Entry 3JBY (electron microscopy, 3.70 A resolution); this record covers chains C and E of the 10 polymer chains in the assembly.

# Chain C
Protein: V(D)J recombination-activating protein 1
From: Danio rerio
Notes: EC 3.1.-.-, 6.3.2.-
UniProt: O13033 (RAG1_DANRE); numbering as in UniProt (aligned over 271-1031)
Chain sequence (764 residues; numbered 268 to 1031; the number before each row is that of its first residue):
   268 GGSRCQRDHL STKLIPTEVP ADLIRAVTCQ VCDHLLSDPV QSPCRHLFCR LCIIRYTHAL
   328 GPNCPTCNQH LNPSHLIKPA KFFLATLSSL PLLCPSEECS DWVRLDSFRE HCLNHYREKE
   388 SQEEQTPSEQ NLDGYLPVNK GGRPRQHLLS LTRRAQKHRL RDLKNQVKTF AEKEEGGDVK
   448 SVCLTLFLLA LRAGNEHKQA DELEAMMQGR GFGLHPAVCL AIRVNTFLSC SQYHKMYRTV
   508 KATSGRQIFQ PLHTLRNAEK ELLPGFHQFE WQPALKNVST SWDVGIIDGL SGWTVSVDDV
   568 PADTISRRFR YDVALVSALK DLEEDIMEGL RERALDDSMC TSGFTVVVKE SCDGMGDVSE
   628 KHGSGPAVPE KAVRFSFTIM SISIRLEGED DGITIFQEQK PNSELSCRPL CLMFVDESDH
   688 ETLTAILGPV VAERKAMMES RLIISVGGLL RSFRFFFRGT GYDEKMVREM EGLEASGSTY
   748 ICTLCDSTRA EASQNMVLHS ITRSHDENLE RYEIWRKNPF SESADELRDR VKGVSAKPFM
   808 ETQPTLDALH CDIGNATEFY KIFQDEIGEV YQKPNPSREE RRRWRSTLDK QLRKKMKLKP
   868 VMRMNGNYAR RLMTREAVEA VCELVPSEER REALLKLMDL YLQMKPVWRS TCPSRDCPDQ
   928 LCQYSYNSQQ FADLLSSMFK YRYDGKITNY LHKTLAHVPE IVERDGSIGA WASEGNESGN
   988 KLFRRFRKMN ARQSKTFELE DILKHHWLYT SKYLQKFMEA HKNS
Not modelled in the structure: 268-479, 1030-1031
Differences from the reference sequence: expression tag (268-270)
Residues lining bound ligands:
  - Ca2+ (CA), molecule 1: Asp620, Gly621, Glu984, Asn987
  - Ca2+ (CA), molecule 2: Asp620, Gly621, Glu684, Asp730
  - Zn2+ (ZN): Cys749, Cys752, Ser754, His766, His959, His964
What the authors report for this chain:
  - catalytic residues: Asp620, Glu684, Asp730, Glu984
  - Ca2+ coordination: Glu984
  - binding site for RSS intermediate reverse strand: His817, Met869, Arg870
  - binding site for the 16-nt DNA strand: Arg870, Tyr957

# Chain E
Molecule: 15-nt DNA strand
Sequence (15 nucleotides; each row starts with the number of its first residue):
     1 CACAGTGCTA CAGAC

# Chain C / chain E interface
Contacting residue pairs - 17 pairs, chain C then chain E:
  Lys667(C) - DC3(E)  phosphate contact
  Lys667(C) - DA4(E)  salt bridge to the phosphate
  Asn669(C) - DA2(E)  hydrogen bond to the phosphate
  Asn669(C) - DC3(E)  sugar contact
  Ser670(C) - DC3(E)  hydrogen bond to the phosphate
  Ser670(C) - DA4(E)  hydrogen bond to the phosphate
  Glu671(C) - DA4(E)  sugar contact
  Leu672(C) - DA4(E)  phosphate contact
  Arg877(C) - DA2(E)  salt bridge to the phosphate
  Pro913(C) - DC1(E)  base contact
  Arg916(C) - DC1(E)  phosphate contact
  Arg916(C) - DA2(E)  salt bridge to the phosphate
  Ser917(C) - DC1(E)  hydrogen bond to the sugar
  Thr918(C) - DC1(E)  phosphate contact
  Asp923(C) - DC1(E)  phosphate contact
  Glu981(C) - DA2(E)  base contact
  Ser985(C) - DA2(E)  base contact
Other interface residues (no listed pair), chain C (17 interface residues in all): Asn492, Pro668, Asn874, Tyr1016
Other interface residues (no listed pair), chain E (5 interface residues in all): DG5

# In short
17 residues of chain C and 5 residues of chain E are in contact; the contacts include 4 hydrogen bonds and 3
salt bridges. Polar pairs include Ser917(C)-DC1(E), Asn669(C)-DA2(E) and Ser670(C)-DC3(E). The paper reports
catalytic residues Asp620(C), Glu684(C) and Asp730(C) among others; a binding site for RSS intermediate
reverse strand at His817(C), Met869(C) and Arg870(C).
Here chain C is V(D)J recombination-activating protein 1 (Danio rerio) and chain E is a 15-nt DNA strand.
Entry 3JBY (Cryo-electron microscopy structure of RAG Paired Complex (C2 symmetry)) was determined by electron
microscopy (same publication as 3JBW and 3JBX).
